PDB entry 7Y1Y | electron microscopy, 3.30 A resolution | chains A and C of the 6 polymer chains in the assembly

== Chain A (and C) ==
Molecule: Spike glycoprotein
Source organism: Severe acute respiratory syndrome coronavirus 2
Notes: chain C of this document is another copy of the same molecule, construct and numbering; everything in this record applies to it too
UniProtKB: P0DTC2 (SPIKE_SARS2); aligned to UniProt positions 1-1206 over residues 3-1208 (the alignment contains insertions or deletions, so no single offset holds)
Chain sequence (1268 residues; numbered 3 to 1270; the number before each row is that of its first residue):
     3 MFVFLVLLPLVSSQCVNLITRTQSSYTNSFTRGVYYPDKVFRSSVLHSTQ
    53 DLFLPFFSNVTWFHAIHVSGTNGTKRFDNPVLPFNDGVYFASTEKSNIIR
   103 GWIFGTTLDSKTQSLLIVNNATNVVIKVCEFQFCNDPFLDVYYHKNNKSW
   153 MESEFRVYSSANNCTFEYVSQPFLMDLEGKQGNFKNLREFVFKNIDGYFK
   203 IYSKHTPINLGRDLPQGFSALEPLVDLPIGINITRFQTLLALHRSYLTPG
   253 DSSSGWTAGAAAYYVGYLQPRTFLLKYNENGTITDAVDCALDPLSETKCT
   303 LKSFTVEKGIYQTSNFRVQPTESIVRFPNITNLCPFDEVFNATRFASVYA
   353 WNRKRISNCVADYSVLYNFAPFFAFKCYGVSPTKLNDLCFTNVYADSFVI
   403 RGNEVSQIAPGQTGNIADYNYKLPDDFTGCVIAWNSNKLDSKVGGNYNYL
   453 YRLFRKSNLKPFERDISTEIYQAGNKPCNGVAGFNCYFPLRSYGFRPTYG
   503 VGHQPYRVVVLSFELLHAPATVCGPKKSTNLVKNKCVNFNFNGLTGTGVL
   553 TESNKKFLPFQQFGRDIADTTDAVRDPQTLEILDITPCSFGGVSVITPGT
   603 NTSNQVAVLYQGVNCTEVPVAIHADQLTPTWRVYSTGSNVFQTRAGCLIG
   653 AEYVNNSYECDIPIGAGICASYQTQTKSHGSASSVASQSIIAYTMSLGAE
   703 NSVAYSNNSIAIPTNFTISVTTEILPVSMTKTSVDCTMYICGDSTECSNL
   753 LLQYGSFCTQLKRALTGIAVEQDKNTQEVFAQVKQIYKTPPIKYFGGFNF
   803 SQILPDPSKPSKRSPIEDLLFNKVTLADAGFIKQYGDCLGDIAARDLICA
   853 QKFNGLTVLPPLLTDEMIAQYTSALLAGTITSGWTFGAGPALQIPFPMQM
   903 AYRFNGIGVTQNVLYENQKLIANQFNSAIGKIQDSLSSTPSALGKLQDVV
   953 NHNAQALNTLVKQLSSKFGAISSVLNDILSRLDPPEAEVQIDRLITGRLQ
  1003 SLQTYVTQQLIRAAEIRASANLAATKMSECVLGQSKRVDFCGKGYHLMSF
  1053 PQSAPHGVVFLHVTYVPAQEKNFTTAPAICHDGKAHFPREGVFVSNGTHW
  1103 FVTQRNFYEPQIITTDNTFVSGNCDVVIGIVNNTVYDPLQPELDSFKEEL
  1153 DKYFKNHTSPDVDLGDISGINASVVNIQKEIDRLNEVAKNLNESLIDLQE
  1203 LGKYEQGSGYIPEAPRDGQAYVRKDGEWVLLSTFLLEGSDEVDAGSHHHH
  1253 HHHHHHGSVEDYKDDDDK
Not modelled in the structure: 3-26, 67-80, 141-152, 173-186, 211-214, 248-263, 622-639, 677-689, 827-853, 941-943, 1147-1270 (chain C: 3-26, 67-80, 141-152, 173-186, 211-214, 248-263, 622-639, 677-689, 827-853, 940-943, 1147-1270)
Disulfides: Cys131-Cys166, Cys291-Cys301, Cys336-Cys361, Cys379-Cys432, Cys391-Cys525, Cys480-Cys488, Cys538-Cys590, Cys617-Cys649, Cys662-Cys671, Cys738-Cys760, Cys743-Cys749, Cys1032-Cys1043, Cys1082-Cys1126
Covalently attached groups: N-acetylglucosamine (NAG) linked to Asn61, Asn122, Asn165, Asn234, Asn282, Asn331, Asn343, Asn603, Asn616, Asn657, Asn709, Asn717, Asn801, Asn1074, Asn1098, Asn1134
Differences from the reference sequence: variant Ile21 (Thr19 in P0DTC2), Ser26 (Pro in P0DTC2), Ser27 (Ala in P0DTC2), Asp142 (Gly in P0DTC2), Gly213 (Val in P0DTC2), Asp339 (Gly in P0DTC2), Phe371 (Ser in P0DTC2), Pro373 (Ser in P0DTC2), Phe375 (Ser in P0DTC2), Ala376 (Thr in P0DTC2), Asn405 (Asp in P0DTC2), Ser408 (Arg in P0DTC2), Asn417 (Lys in P0DTC2), Lys440 (Asn in P0DTC2), Asn477 (Ser in P0DTC2), Lys478 (Thr in P0DTC2), Ala484 (Glu in P0DTC2), Arg493 (Gln in P0DTC2), Arg498 (Gln in P0DTC2), Tyr501 (Asn in P0DTC2), His505 (Tyr in P0DTC2), Gly614 (Asp in P0DTC2), Tyr655 (His in P0DTC2), Lys679 (Asn in P0DTC2), His681 (Pro in P0DTC2), Gly682 (Arg in P0DTC2), Ser683 (Arg in P0DTC2), Ser685 (Arg in P0DTC2), Lys764 (Asn in P0DTC2), Tyr796 (Asp in P0DTC2), Pro817 (Phe in P0DTC2), Pro892 (Ala in P0DTC2), Pro899 (Ala in P0DTC2), Pro942 (Ala in P0DTC2), His954 (Gln in P0DTC2), Lys969 (Asn in P0DTC2); engineered mutation Pro986 (Lys in P0DTC2), Pro987 (Val in P0DTC2); expression tag (1209-1270)
Curated features (UniProtKB/Swiss-Prot):
  - glycosylation: Asn19 (N-linked (GlcNAc...) (complex) asparagine), Thr678 (O-linked (GlcNAc...) threonine)
From the paper describing this entry:
  - post-translational modification sites: Asn343
  - conformationally variable residues: Asn343

== Interface between chain A and chain C ==
Residue-residue contacts - 114 pairs, chain A then chain C:
  Tyr38(A) - Leu560(C)
  Tyr38(A) - Phe562(C)  hydrophobic
  Asp40(A) - Phe562(C)
  Lys41(A) - Phe562(C)
  Val42(A) - Gln563(C)  hydrogen bond (backbone-side chain)
  Val42(A) - Phe565(C)
  Phe43(A) - Lys558(C)
  Phe43(A) - Phe559(C)  hydrophobic
  Phe43(A) - Gln563(C)
  Phe43(A) - Phe565(C)  hydrogen bond (backbone-backbone)
  Phe43(A) - Gly566(C)
  Phe43(A) - Arg567(C)
  Arg44(A) - Arg567(C)
  Arg44(A) - Asp571(C)  salt bridge
  His49(A) - Asp571(C)  salt bridge
  Tyr200(A) - Pro521(C)
  Glu224(A) - Phe562(C)
  Asn282(A) - Lys558(C)
  Asn282(A) - Leu560(C)
  Gly283(A) - Leu560(C)
  Thr284(A) - Leu560(C)
  Asp737(A) - Asn317(C)  hydrogen bond
  Met740(A) - Arg319(C)
  Met740(A) - Phe592(C)  hydrophobic
  Asp745(A) - Arg319(C)  salt bridge
  Gln755(A) - Ser968(C)
  Gln755(A) - Lys969(C)  hydrogen bond (backbone-backbone)
  Gln755(A) - Phe970(C)
  Tyr756(A) - Gln965(C)
  Tyr756(A) - Ser968(C)  hydrogen bond (backbone-side chain)
  Gly757(A) - Ser968(C)
  Ser758(A) - Gln965(C)  hydrogen bond
  Phe759(A) - Gln965(C)
  Phe759(A) - Phe970(C)  hydrophobic
  Gln762(A) - Thr961(C)
  Gln762(A) - Gln965(C)  hydrogen bond
  Lys786(A) - Gly700(C)
  Gln787(A) - Ala701(C)
  Gln787(A) - Asn703(C)
  Ile788(A) - Leu699(C)  hydrophobic
  Ile788(A) - Ala701(C)  hydrogen bond (backbone-backbone)
  Ile788(A) - Glu702(C)
  Ile788(A) - Asn703(C)  hydrogen bond (backbone-backbone)
  Tyr789(A) - Asn703(C)
  Tyr789(A) - Val705(C)  hydrophobic
  Lys790(A) - Glu702(C)  salt bridge
  Lys790(A) - Asn703(C)  hydrogen bond (backbone-backbone)
  Phe797(A) - Tyr707(C)
  Lys854(A) - Asp568(C)  salt bridge
  Phe855(A) - Phe592(C)
  Asn856(A) - Phe592(C)
  Gly857(A) - Phe592(C)
  Leu858(A) - Phe592(C)
  Leu861(A) - Gln613(C)
  Pro862(A) - Ala647(C)  hydrophobic
  Pro863(A) - Gly667(C)
  Pro863(A) - Ala668(C)  hydrogen bond (backbone-backbone)
  Leu864(A) - Pro665(C)  hydrophobic
  Leu864(A) - Gly667(C)
  Leu864(A) - Ala668(C)
  Leu864(A) - Gly669(C)  hydrogen bond (backbone-backbone)
  Leu864(A) - Met697(C)  hydrophobic
  Leu865(A) - Met697(C)  hydrophobic
  Thr866(A) - Ala668(C)
  Thr866(A) - Gly669(C)
  Met869(A) - Gly669(C)
  Met869(A) - Thr696(C)
  Met869(A) - Met697(C)  hydrophobic
  Met869(A) - Leu699(C)
  Gln872(A) - Leu699(C)
  Tyr873(A) - Leu699(C)
  Thr883(A) - Val705(C)
  Thr883(A) - Tyr707(C)
  Gly889(A) - Lys1045(C)
  Ala890(A) - Tyr1047(C)  hydrophobic
  Ala890(A) - Val1068(C)
  Ala890(A) - Pro1069(C)
  Pro892(A) - Pro1069(C)
  Pro892(A) - Glu1072(C)
  Leu894(A) - Ala713(C)  hydrophobic
  Leu894(A) - Pro715(C)
  Leu894(A) - Glu1072(C)
  Gln895(A) - Ala706(C)
  Gln895(A) - Ser711(C)
  Gln895(A) - Ile712(C)
  Gln895(A) - Ala713(C)  hydrogen bond (backbone-backbone)
  Gln895(A) - Asn1074(C)  hydrogen bond
  Ile896(A) - Tyr707(C)
  Ile896(A) - Ser711(C)
  Ile896(A) - Ile712(C)  hydrophobic
  Pro897(A) - Asn709(C)
  Pro897(A) - Ser711(C)
  Phe898(A) - Tyr707(C)  hydrogen bond (backbone-side chain)
  Met900(A) - Thr1077(C)
  Met900(A) - Ala1078(C)
  Met900(A) - Pro1079(C)
  Tyr904(A) - Gly1093(C)
  Tyr904(A) - Val1094(C)
  Tyr904(A) - Arg1107(C)
  Gln913(A) - Pro1090(C)
  Asn914(A) - Ser1123(C)  hydrogen bond
  Tyr917(A) - Phe1089(C)  hydrophobic
  Tyr917(A) - Val1129(C)
  Glu918(A) - Ser1123(C)
  Asn978(A) - Thr547(C)
  Gln1002(A) - Gln1002(C)
  Arg1019(A) - Glu1017(C)  salt bridge
  Thr1027(A) - Arg1039(C)
  Ser1030(A) - Val1040(C)
  Ser1030(A) - Asp1041(C)  hydrogen bond
  Glu1031(A) - Arg1039(C)  salt bridge
  Arg1039(A) - Arg1039(C)
  Leu1141(A) - Leu1141(C)  hydrophobic
  Leu1145(A) - Leu1145(C)  hydrophobic
Also at the interface, not in a pair above, chain A (83 interface residues in all): Val47, Asp198, Pro225, Pro230, Arg765, Gln784, Pro792, Ile882, Trp886, Gly891, Pro899, Asp994, Thr1009, Leu1012, Ile1013, Leu1034, Gly1035, Glu1111
Also at the interface, not in a pair above, chain C (84 interface residues in all): Asn360, Ala522, Lys557, Gln564, Ile569, Thr572, Pro589, Ile666, Ile670, Cys671, Ser704, Ser708, Asn710, Gln957, Gly971, Thr1009, Ile1013, Gly1046, Gly1124, Val1128

== Overview ==
The interface between chain A and chain C involves 83 residues on one side and 84 on the other; the contacts
include 17 hydrogen bonds and 7 salt bridges. Polar pairs include Arg44(A)-Asp571(C), His49(A)-Asp571(C) and
Asp745(A)-Arg319(C). From the paper: a modification site at Asn343(A); conformational variability at
Asn343(A).
Both chains are Spike glycoprotein (Severe acute respiratory syndrome coronavirus 2). Entry 7Y1Y (S-ECD
(Omicron BA.2) in complex with PD of ACE2) was determined by electron microscopy together with 8I9E, 7Y20,
7Y21 and 7Y1Z from the same study.
